PDB entry 2NTA | X-ray diffraction, 2.10 A resolution | chain A

== Chain A ==
Molecule: Tyrosine-protein phosphatase non-receptor type 1
Source organism: Homo sapiens
Notes: EC 3.1.3.48; fragment: catalytic domain
UniProtKB: P18031 (PTN1_HUMAN); numbering as in UniProt (aligned over 1-299)
Sequence (299 residues; numbered 1 to 299; the number before each row is that of its first residue):
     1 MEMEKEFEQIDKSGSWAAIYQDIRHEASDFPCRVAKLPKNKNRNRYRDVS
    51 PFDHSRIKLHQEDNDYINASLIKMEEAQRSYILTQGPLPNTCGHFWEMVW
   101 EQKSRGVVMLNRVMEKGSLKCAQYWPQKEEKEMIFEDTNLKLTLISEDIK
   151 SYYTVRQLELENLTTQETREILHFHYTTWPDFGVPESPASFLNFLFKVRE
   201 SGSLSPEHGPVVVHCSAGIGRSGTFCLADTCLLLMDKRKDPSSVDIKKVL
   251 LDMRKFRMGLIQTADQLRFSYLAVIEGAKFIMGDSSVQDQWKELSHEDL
Unresolved in the structure: 1, 299
Sequence notes: conflict D252 (Glu in P18031)
Ligand contacts: 521 (5-(4-chloro-5-phenyl-3-thienyl)-1,2,5-thiadiazolidin-3-one 1,1-dioxide): Y46, D48, D181, F182, G183, C215, S216, A217, G218, I219, G220, R221, Q262, Q266
Swiss-Prot annotation at these positions:
  - active site: C215 (Phosphocysteine intermediate)
  - binding site (substrate): D181, C215 to R221, Q262
  - modified residue: M1 (N-acetylmethionine), Y20 (Phosphotyrosine), S50 (Phosphoserine), Y66 (Phosphotyrosine), C215 (Cysteine persulfide), S242 (Phosphoserine), S243 (Phosphoserine)
  - cross-link: C215 to S216 (N,N-(cysteine-1,S-diyl)serine (Cys-Ser))
  - mutagenesis: S50 (S50A/D: No phosphorylation), D181 (D181A: Substrate-trapping mutant), C215 (C215S: Catalytically inactive mutant; abolishes sulfhydration)

== Summary ==
Bound to chain A: compound 521. Curated annotation (UniProt) lists active-site residue C215, 9
substrate-binding residues and 3 mutagenesis sites.
Chain A is Tyrosine-protein phosphatase non-receptor type 1 (Homo sapiens); the structure, Crystal Structure
of PTP1B-inhibitor Complex, was determined by X-ray diffraction together with 2NT7 from the same study.
